7T70 - chains B and D of the 4 polymer chains in the assembly; structure by X-ray diffraction, 2.35 A resolution.

# Chain B
Molecule: 3C-like proteinase
Source organism: Severe acute respiratory syndrome coronavirus 2
Notes: EC 3.4.22.69
UniProtKB: P0DTD1 (R1AB_SARS2); residues 1-306 here correspond to UniProt positions 3264-3569 (UniProt number = residue number + 3263)
Sequence (306 residues; row label = number of the first residue in the row):
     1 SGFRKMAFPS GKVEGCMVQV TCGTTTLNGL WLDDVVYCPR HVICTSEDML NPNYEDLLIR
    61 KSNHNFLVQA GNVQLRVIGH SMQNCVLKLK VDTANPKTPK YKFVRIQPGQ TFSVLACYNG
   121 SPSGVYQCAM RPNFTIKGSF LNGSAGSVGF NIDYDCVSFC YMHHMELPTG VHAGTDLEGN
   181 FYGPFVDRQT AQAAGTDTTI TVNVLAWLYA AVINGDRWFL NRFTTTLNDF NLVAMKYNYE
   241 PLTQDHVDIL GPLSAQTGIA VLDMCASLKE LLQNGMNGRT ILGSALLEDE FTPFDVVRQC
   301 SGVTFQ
Disordered / not traced: 306
Differences from the reference sequence: engineered mutation Ala-145 (Cys3408 in P0DTD1)
Curated features (UniProtKB/Swiss-Prot):
  - active site: His-41 (For 3CL-PRO activity)
  - site: Gln-306 (Cleavage)
  - cross-link (Glycyl lysine isopeptide (Lys-Gly)): Lys-5 (interchain with G-Cter in ubiquitin), Lys-90 (interchain with G-Cter in ubiquitin)
Reported in the primary citation:
  - binding site for Nonstructural protein 4/5: His-163

# Chain D
Molecule: Nonstructural protein 4/5
Source organism: Severe acute respiratory syndrome coronavirus 2
Sequence (12 residues; numbered 205 to 216; the number before each row is that of its first residue):
   205 TSAVLQSGFR KM

# How chain B and chain D interact
Pairs across the interface (52; chain B residue first):
  Gln-19(B) / Arg-214(D)
  Thr-21(B) / Arg-214(D)  hydrogen bond
  Gly-23(B) / Met-216(D)
  Thr-24(B) / Gly-212(D)
  Thr-24(B) / Phe-213(D)
  Thr-24(B) / Arg-214(D)  hydrogen bond (backbone-backbone)
  Thr-25(B) / Ser-211(D)
  Thr-25(B) / Gly-212(D)
  Thr-26(B) / Ser-211(D)
  Thr-26(B) / Gly-212(D)  hydrogen bond (backbone-backbone)
  Thr-26(B) / Arg-214(D)
  His-41(B) / Leu-209(D)
  His-41(B) / Ser-211(D)
  Met-49(B) / Leu-209(D)  hydrophobic
  Met-49(B) / Ser-211(D)
  Leu-67(B) / Arg-214(D)
  Leu-67(B) / Met-216(D)  hydrophobic
  Gln-69(B) / Arg-214(D)  hydrogen bond
  Phe-140(B) / Gln-210(D)  hydrogen bond (backbone-side chain)
  Leu-141(B) / Gln-210(D)
  Asn-142(B) / Val-208(D)
  Asn-142(B) / Gln-210(D)
  Asn-142(B) / Ser-211(D)
  Gly-143(B) / Gln-210(D)  hydrogen bond (backbone-backbone)
  Gly-143(B) / Ser-211(D)  hydrogen bond (backbone-backbone)
  Gly-143(B) / Gly-212(D)
  Ser-144(B) / Gln-210(D)  hydrogen bond (backbone-backbone)
  Ala-145(B) / Gln-210(D)  hydrogen bond (backbone-backbone)
  Ala-145(B) / Ser-211(D)
  His-163(B) / Gln-210(D)  hydrogen bond
  His-164(B) / Leu-209(D)
  His-164(B) / Gln-210(D)  hydrogen bond (backbone-backbone)
  Met-165(B) / Ala-207(D)  hydrophobic
  Met-165(B) / Val-208(D)
  Met-165(B) / Leu-209(D)  hydrophobic
  Met-165(B) / Gln-210(D)
  Glu-166(B) / Ala-207(D)
  Glu-166(B) / Val-208(D)  hydrogen bond (backbone-backbone)
  Glu-166(B) / Gln-210(D)  hydrogen bond
  Pro-168(B) / Thr-205(D)
  Pro-168(B) / Ser-206(D)
  His-172(B) / Gln-210(D)
  Asp-187(B) / Leu-209(D)
  Arg-188(B) / Leu-209(D)
  Gln-189(B) / Ser-206(D)
  Gln-189(B) / Ala-207(D)
  Gln-189(B) / Val-208(D)
  Gln-189(B) / Leu-209(D)  hydrogen bond (side chain-backbone)
  Thr-190(B) / Ser-206(D)
  Thr-190(B) / Ala-207(D)  hydrogen bond (backbone-backbone)
  Ala-191(B) / Thr-205(D)
  Ala-191(B) / Ser-206(D)
Other interface residues (no listed pair), chain B (31 interface residues in all): Leu-27, Tyr-54, Leu-167, Gln-192

# Overview
31 residues of chain B face 11 of chain D across their interface; the contacts include 15 hydrogen bonds.
Polar contacts include Thr-21(B)/Arg-214(D), Gln-69(B)/Arg-214(D) and Phe-140(B)/Gln-210(D). Curated
annotation (UniProt) lists active-site residue His-41(B) on chain B. The paper reports a binding site for
Nonstructural protein 4/5 at His-163(B).
Chain B is 3C-like proteinase and chain D is Nonstructural protein 4/5, both from Severe acute respiratory
syndrome coronavirus 2; the structure, Co-crystal structure of SARS-CoV-2 Mpro C145A with substrate peptide
4/5, was determined by X-ray diffraction together with 7MB4, 7MB5, 7MB6, 7MB7, 7MB8, 7MB9 and 8 further
entries from the same study.
